Entry 6FLP (electron microscopy, 4.10 A resolution (low resolution: residue-level contacts below are approximate; hydrogen-bond / salt-bridge calls are withheld)); this record covers chains C and T of the 8 polymer chains in the assembly.

Chain C:
Name: DNA-directed RNA polymerase subunit beta
From: Escherichia coli (strain K12)
Notes: EC 2.7.7.6
Reference sequence: P0A8V2 (RPOB_ECOLI); numbering as in UniProt (aligned over 1-1342)
Amino-acid sequence (1342 residues; numbered 1 to 1342; the number before each row is that of its first residue):
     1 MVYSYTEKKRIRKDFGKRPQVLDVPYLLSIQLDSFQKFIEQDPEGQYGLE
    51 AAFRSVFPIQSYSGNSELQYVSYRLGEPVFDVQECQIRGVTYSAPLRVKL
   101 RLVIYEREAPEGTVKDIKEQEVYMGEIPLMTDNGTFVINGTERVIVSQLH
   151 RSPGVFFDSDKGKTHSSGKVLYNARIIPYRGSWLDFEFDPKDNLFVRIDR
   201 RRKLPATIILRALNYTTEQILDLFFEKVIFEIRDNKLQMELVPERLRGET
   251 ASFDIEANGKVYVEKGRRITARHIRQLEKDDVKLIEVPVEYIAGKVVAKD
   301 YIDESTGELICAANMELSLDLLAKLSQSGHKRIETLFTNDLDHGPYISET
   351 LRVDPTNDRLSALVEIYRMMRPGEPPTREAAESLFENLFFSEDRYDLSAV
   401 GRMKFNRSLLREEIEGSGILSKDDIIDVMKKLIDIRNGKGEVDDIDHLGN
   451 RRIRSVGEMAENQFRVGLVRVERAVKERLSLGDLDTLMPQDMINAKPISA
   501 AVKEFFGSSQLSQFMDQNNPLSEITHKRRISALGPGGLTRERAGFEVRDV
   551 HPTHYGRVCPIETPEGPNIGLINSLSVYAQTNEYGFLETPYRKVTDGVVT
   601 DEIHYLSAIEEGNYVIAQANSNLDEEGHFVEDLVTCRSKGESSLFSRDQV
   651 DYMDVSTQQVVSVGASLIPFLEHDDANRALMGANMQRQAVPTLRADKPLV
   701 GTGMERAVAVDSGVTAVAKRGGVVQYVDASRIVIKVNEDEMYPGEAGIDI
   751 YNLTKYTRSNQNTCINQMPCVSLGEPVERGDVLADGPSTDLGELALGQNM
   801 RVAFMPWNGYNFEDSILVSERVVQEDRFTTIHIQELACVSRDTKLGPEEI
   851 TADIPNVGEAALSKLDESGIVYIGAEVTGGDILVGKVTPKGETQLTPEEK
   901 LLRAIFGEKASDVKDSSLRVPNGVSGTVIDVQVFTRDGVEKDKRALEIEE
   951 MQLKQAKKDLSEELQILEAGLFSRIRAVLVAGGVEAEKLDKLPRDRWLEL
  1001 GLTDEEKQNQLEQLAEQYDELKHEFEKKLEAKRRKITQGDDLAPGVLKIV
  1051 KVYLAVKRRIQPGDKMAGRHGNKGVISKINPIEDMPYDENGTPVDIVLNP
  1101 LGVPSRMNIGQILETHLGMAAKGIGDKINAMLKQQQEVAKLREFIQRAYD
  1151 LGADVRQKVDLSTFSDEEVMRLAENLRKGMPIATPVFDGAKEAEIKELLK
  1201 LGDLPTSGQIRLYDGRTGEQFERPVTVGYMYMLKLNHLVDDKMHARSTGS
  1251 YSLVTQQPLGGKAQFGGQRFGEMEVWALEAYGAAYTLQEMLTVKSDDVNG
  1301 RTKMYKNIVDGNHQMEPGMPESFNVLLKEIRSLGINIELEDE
Disordered / not traced: 1, 889-915
Swiss-Prot annotation at these positions:
  - modified residue (N6-acetyllysine): Lys1022, Lys1200
  - mutagenesis: Ile561 (I561S: Resistant to antibiotics salinamide A and B), Ile569 (I569S: Resistant to antibiotics salinamide A and B), Ala665 (A665E: Resistant to antibiotics salinamide A and B), Asp675 (D675A/G: Resistant to antibiotics salinamide A and B), Asn677 (N677H/K: Resistant to antibiotics salinamide A and B), Leu680 (L680M: Resistant to antibiotics salinamide A and B), Glu813 (E813K: Disrupts the enzyme's active center)

Chain T:
Molecule: 39-nt DNA strand
Sequence (39 nucleotides; row label = number of the first residue in the row):
     1 CTCTGAATCTCTTCCAGCACACATCGGTCAGTACGTCCC

Chain C / chain T interface:
Residue-residue contacts - 11 pairs, chain C then chain T:
  Arg143(C) with DA23(T)
  Arg202(C) with DT10(T)
  Lys203(C) with DC9(T)
  Lys496(C) with DT28(T)
  Ser508(C) with DA23(T); DT24(T)
  Phe514(C) with DC22(T)
  Gly1261(C) with DC20(T)
  Lys1262(C) with DC20(T)
  Arg1269(C) with DC18(T)
  Met1273(C) with DG17(T)
Other interface residues (no listed pair), chain C (12 interface residues in all): Asn139, Lys191
Other interface residues (no listed pair), chain T (11 interface residues in all): DT8, DA21

Overview:
12 residues of chain C and 11 residues of chain T are in contact. Curated annotation (UniProt) lists 7
mutagenesis sites on chain C.
Here chain C is DNA-directed RNA polymerase subunit beta (Escherichia coli (strain K12)) and chain T is a
39-nt DNA strand. Entry 6FLP (CryoEM structure of E.coli RNA polymerase paused elongation complex without RNA
hairpin bound to NusA) was determined by electron microscopy, deposited together with 6FLQ.
